Entry 3BSU (X-ray diffraction, 2.10 A resolution); this record covers chains D and A of the 5 polymer chains in the assembly.

# Chain D
Molecule: 12-nt RNA strand
Sequence (12 nucleotides; row label = number of the first residue in the row):
     1 GACACCUGAUUC

# Chain A
Name: Ribonuclease H1
From: Homo sapiens
Notes: EC 3.1.26.4; fragment: catalytic domain
UniProtKB: O60930 (RNH1_HUMAN); residues 24-76 here = UniProt positions 24-76
Sequence (53 residues; row label = number of the first residue in the row):
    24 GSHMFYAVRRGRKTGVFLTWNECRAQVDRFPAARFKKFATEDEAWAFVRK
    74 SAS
Unresolved in the structure: 24-25, 74-76
Differences from the reference sequence: cloning artifact (25-26)

# How chain D and chain A interact
Pairs across the interface (11; chain D residue first):
  C6(D) with Arg47(A), sugar contact; Asp51(A), sugar contact
  U7(D) with Val50(A), sugar contact; Asp51(A), sugar contact; Arg52(A), hydrogen bond to the sugar
  G8(D) with Arg52(A), phosphate contact; Phe53(A), sugar contact; Pro54(A), phosphate contact; Ala55(A), hydrogen bond to the sugar
  A9(D) with Pro54(A), phosphate contact; Ala55(A), sugar contact
Also at the interface, not in a pair above, chain A (8 interface residues in all): Ala56

# Overview
4 residues of chain D and 8 residues of chain A are in contact; the contacts include 2 hydrogen bonds. Polar
contacts include U7(D)-Arg52(A) and G8(D)-Ala55(A).
Chain D is a 12-nt RNA strand and chain A is Ribonuclease H1 (Homo sapiens); the structure, Hybrid-binding
domain of human RNase H1 in complex with 12-mer RNA/DNA, was determined by X-ray diffraction.
